PDB entry 9GEQ | electron microscopy, 3.12 A resolution | chains A and I of the 14 polymer chains in the assembly

[Chain A]
Molecule: Histone H3.2
Organism: Xenopus laevis
UniProtKB: P84233 (H32_XENLA); residues 37-135 here correspond to UniProt positions 38-136 (UniProt number = residue number + 1)
Chain sequence (99 residues; each row starts with the number of its first residue):
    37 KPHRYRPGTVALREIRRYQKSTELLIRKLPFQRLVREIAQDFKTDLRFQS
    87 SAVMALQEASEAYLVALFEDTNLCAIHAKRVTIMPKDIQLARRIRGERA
Disordered / not traced: 37
Differences from the reference sequence: conflict Ala102 (Gly103 in P84233)
Curated features (UniProtKB/Swiss-Prot):
  - modified residue: Lys37 (N6-methyllysine), Tyr41 (Phosphotyrosine), Lys56 (N6,N6,N6-trimethyllysine), Ser57 (Phosphoserine), Lys64 (N6-(2-hydroxyisobutyryl)lysine), Lys79 (N6,N6,N6-trimethyllysine), Thr80 (Phosphothreonine), Ser86 (Phosphoserine), Thr107 (Phosphothreonine), Lys115 (N6-acetyllysine), Lys122 (N6-(2-hydroxyisobutyryl)lysine)
  - lipidation: Cys110 (S-palmitoyl cysteine)

[Chain I]
Molecule: Widom-601 DNA
Sequence (147 nucleotides; numbered -73 to 73; the number before each row is that of its first residue; numbers below 1 keep their minus sign (DA-73 is residue -73)):
   -73 ATCGGATGTATATATCTGACACGTGCCTGGAGACTAGGGAGTAATCCCCT
   -23 TGGCGGTTAAAACGCGGGGGACAGCGCGTACGTGCGTTTAAGCGGTGCTA
    27 GAGCTGTCTACGACCAATTGAGCGGCCTCGGCACCGGGATTCTCGAT
Disordered / not traced: -73, 61-73

[How chain A and chain I interact]
Residue-residue contacts (15; chain A residue first):
  Arg40(A) - DG-8(I)  base contact
  Arg63(A) - DA-13(I)  salt bridge to the phosphate
  Arg72(A) - DT-23(I)  salt bridge to the phosphate
  Arg83(A) - DT-24(I)  sugar contact
  Arg83(A) - DT-23(I)  phosphate contact
  Phe84(A) - DT-24(I)  sugar contact
  Phe84(A) - DT-23(I)  hydrogen bond to the phosphate
  Gln85(A) - DT-24(I)  phosphate contact
  Ser86(A) - DT-24(I)  hydrogen bond to the phosphate
  Lys115(A) - DA-3(I)  phosphate contact
  Arg116(A) - DA-3(I)  phosphate contact
  Arg116(A) - DC-2(I)  salt bridge to the phosphate
  Val117(A) - DA-3(I)  hydrogen bond to the phosphate
  Thr118(A) - DA-3(I)  hydrogen bond to the phosphate
  Met120(A) - DA-3(I)  phosphate contact
Interface residues without a listed pair, chain A (15 interface residues in all): Pro43, Leu82, Lys122
Interface residues without a listed pair, chain I (9 interface residues in all): DA-14, DG-5, DG-4

[Summary]
15 residues of chain A face 9 of chain I across their interface; the contacts include 4 hydrogen bonds and 3
salt bridges. Among the polar pairs are Phe84(A)-DT-23(I), Ser86(A)-DT-24(I) and Val117(A)-DA-3(I).
Chain A is Histone H3.2 (Xenopus laevis) and chain I is Widom-601 DNA; the structure, Native dimeric
Myeloperoxidase bound to nucleosome core particle; composite map, was determined by electron microscopy
together with 9GEN, 9GEO, 9GEP, 9GER, 9IHD, 9IHE and 9IHF from the same study.
